Entry 3A1J (X-ray diffraction, 2.50 A resolution); this record covers chains A and B of the 3 polymer chains in the assembly.

# Chain A
Protein: Cell cycle checkpoint control protein RAD9A
Organism: Homo sapiens
Notes: EC 3.1.11.2; fragment: N-terminal domain, residues 1-266
UniProtKB: Q99638 (RAD9A_HUMAN); residues 1-266 here = UniProt positions 1-266
Amino-acid sequence (266 residues; row label = number of the first residue in the row):
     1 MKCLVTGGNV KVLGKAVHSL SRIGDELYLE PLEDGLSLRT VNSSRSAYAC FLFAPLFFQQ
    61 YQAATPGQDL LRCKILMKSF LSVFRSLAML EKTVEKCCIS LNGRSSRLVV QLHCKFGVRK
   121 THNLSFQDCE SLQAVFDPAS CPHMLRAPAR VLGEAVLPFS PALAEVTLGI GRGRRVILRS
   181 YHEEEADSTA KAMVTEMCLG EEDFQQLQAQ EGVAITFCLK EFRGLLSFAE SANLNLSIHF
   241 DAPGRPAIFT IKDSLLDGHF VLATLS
Not modelled in the structure: 185
Modified / non-standard residues: Mse1, Mse77, Mse89, Mse144, Mse193, Mse197 (selenomethionine; parent Met)
Curated features (UniProtKB/Swiss-Prot):
  - modified residue: Y28 (Phosphotyrosine)

# Chain B
Protein: Checkpoint protein HUS1
Organism: Homo sapiens
UniProtKB: O60921 (HUS1_HUMAN); residues 1-280 here = UniProt positions 1-280
Amino-acid sequence (281 residues; each row starts with the number of its first residue; numbering starts at 0):
     0 HMKFRAKIVD GACLNHFTRI SNMIAKLAKT CTLRISPDKL NFILCDKLAN GGVSMWCELE
    60 QENFFNEFQM EGVSAENNEI YLELTSENLS RALKTAQNAR ALKIKLTNKH FPCLTVSVEL
   120 LSMSSSSRIV THDIPIKVIP RKLWKDLQEP VVPDPDVSIY LPVLKTMKSV VEKMKNISNH
   180 LVIEANLDGE LNLKIETELV CVTTHFKDLG NPPLASESTH EDRNVEHMAE VHIDIRKLLQ
   240 FLAGQQVNPT KALCNIVNNK MVHFDLLHED VSLQYFIPAL S
Not modelled in the structure: 48-49, 214-223
Construct notes: expression tag (0)
Modified / non-standard residues: Mse1, Mse22, Mse54, Mse69, Mse122, Mse166, Mse173, Mse227, Mse260 (selenomethionine; parent Met)

# Interface between chain A and chain B
Pairs across the interface - 31 pairs, chain A then chain B:
  V151(A) with R127(B)
  E154(A) with R127(B), salt bridge
  L157(A) with K93(B), hydrogen bond (backbone-side chain)
  P158(A) with V129(B), hydrophobic
  F159(A) with K93(B), hydrogen bond (backbone-side chain)
  R175(A) with S125(B); S126(B), hydrogen bond (side chain-backbone)
  K191(A) with F110(B); P134(B)
  Mse193(A) with E86(B); N87(B); R90(B); D132(B); P134(B)
  V194(A) with T130(B); H131(B); D132(B), hydrogen bond (backbone-backbone)
  T195(A) with T130(B); H131(B), hydrogen bond
  E196(A) with I128(B); V129(B); T130(B), hydrogen bond (backbone-backbone)
  Mse197(A) with R127(B); I128(B); V129(B)
  C198(A) with R127(B); I128(B), hydrogen bond (backbone-backbone)
  L199(A) with R127(B)
  E202(A) with S123(B), hydrogen bond; S125(B), hydrogen bond
  D203(A) with R127(B), salt bridge
Other interface residues (no listed pair), chain A (20 interface residues in all): S160, P161, A192, G200
Other interface residues (no listed pair), chain B (18 interface residues in all): T94, L119, I133

# Overview
Chain A and chain B form an interface of 20 and 18 residues respectively; the contacts include 9 hydrogen
bonds and 2 salt bridges. Among the polar pairs are E154(A)-R127(B), D203(A)-R127(B) and L157(A)-K93(B).
Chain A is Cell cycle checkpoint control protein RAD9A and chain B is Checkpoint protein HUS1, both from Homo
sapiens; the structure, Crystal structure of the human Rad9-Hus1-Rad1 complex, was determined by X-ray
diffraction.
